PDB entry 7PEC | electron microscopy, 4.24 A resolution (low resolution: residue-level contacts below are approximate; hydrogen-bond / salt-bridge calls are withheld) | chains A and C of the 4 polymer chains in the assembly

# Chain A
Molecule: Serine/threonine-protein kinase mTOR
Organism: Homo sapiens
Notes: EC 2.7.11.1
UniProtKB: P42345 (MTOR_HUMAN); residue numbers follow UniProt; this construct covers 1-16, 31-36, 54-355, 381-2549
Chain sequence (2549 residues; numbered 1 to 2549; the number before each row is that of its first residue; X marks 56 residues of unknown identity (built as UNK)):
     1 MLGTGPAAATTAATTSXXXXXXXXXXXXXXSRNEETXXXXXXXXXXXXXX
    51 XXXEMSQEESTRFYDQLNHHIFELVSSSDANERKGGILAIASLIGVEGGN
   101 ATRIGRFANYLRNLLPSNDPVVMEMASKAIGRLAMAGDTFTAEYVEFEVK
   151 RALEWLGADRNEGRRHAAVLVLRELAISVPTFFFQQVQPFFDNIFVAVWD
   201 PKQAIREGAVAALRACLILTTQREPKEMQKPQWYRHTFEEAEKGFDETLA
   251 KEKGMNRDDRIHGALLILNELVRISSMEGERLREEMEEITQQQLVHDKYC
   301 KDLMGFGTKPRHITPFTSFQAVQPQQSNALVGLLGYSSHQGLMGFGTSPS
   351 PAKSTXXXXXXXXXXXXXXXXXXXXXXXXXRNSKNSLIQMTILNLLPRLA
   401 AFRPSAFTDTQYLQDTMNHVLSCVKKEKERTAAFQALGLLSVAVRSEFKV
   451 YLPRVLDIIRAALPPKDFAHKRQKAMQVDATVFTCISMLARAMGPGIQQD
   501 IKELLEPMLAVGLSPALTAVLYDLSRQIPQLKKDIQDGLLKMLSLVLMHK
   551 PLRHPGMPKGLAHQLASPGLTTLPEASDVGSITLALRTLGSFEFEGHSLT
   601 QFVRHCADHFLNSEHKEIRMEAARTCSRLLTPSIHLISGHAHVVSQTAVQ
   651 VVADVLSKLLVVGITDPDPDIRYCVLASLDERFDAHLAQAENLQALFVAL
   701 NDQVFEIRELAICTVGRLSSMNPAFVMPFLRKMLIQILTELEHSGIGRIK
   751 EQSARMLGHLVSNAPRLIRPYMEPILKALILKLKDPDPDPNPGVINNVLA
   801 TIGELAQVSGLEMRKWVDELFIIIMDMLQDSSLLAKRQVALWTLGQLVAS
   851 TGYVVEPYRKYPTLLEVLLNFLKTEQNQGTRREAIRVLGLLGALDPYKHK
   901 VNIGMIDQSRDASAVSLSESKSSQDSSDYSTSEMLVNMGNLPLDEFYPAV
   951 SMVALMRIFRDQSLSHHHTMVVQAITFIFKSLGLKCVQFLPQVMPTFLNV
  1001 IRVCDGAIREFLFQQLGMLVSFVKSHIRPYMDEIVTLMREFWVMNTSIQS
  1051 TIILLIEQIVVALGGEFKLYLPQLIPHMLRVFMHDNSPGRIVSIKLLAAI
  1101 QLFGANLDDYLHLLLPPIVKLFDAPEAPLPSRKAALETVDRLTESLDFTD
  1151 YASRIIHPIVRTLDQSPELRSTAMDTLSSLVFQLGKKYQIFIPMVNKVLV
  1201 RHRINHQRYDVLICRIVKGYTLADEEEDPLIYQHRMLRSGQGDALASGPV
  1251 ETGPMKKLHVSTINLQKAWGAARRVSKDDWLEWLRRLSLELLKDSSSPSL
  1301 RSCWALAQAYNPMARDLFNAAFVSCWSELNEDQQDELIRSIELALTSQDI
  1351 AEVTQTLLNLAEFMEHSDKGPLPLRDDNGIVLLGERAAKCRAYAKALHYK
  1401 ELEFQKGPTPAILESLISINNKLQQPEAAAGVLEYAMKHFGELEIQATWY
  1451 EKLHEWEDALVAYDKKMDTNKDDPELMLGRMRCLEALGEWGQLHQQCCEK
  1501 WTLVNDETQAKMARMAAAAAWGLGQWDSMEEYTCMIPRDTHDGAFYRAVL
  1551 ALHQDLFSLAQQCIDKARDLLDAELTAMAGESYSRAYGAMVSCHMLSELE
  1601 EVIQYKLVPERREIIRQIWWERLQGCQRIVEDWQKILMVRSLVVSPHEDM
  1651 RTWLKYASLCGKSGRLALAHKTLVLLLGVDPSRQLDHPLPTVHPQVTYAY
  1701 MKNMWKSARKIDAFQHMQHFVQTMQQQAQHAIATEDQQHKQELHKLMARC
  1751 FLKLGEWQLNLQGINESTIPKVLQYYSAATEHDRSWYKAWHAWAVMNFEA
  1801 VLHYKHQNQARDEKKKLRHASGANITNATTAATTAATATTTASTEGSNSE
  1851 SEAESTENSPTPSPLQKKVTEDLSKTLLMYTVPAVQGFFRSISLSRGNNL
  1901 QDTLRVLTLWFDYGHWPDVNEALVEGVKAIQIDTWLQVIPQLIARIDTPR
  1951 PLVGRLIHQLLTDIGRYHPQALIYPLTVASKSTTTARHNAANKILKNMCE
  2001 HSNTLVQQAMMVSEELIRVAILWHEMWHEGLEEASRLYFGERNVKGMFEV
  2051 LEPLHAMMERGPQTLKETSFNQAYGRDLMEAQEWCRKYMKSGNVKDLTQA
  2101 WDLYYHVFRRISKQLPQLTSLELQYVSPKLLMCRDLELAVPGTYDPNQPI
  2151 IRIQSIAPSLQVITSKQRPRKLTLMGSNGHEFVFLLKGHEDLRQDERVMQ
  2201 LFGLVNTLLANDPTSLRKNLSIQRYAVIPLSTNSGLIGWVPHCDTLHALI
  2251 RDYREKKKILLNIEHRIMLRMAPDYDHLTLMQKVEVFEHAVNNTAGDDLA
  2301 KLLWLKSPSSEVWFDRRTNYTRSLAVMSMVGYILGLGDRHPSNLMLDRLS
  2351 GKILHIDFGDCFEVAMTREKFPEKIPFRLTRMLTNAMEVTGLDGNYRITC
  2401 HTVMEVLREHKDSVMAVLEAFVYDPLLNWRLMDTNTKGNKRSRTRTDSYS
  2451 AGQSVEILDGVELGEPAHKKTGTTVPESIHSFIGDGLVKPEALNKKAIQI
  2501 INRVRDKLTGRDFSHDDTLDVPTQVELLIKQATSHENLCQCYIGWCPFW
Unresolved in the structure: 1-16, 31-36, 54-59, 75-81, 157-161, 224-232, 247-257, 290-303, 318-355, 381-385, 405-409, 467-477, 492-496, 550-577, 596-598, 634-643, 787-790, 904-932, 1223-1260, 1815-1866, 2437-2491
Ligand contacts: inositol hexakisphosphate (IHP): Arg1628, Lys1655, Ser1658, Lys1662, Tyr1698, Lys1702, Lys1706, Arg1749, Lys1753, Trp1786, Lys1788
Curated features (UniProtKB/Swiss-Prot):
  - modified residue: Met1 (N-acetylmethionine), Ser567 (Phosphoserine), Thr1162 (Phosphothreonine), Lys1218 (N6-acetyllysine), Ser1261 (Phosphoserine), Ser2159 (Phosphoserine), Thr2164 (Phosphothreonine), Thr2173 (Phosphothreonine), Thr2446 (Phosphothreonine), Ser2448 (Phosphoserine), Ser2478 (Phosphoserine), Ser2481 (Phosphoserine)
  - region: Val2162 to Arg2168 (G-loop), Lys2258 to Gly2296 (Interaction with MLST8), Gly2335 to Asn2343 (Catalytic loop), His2355 to Thr2380 (Activation loop)
  - binding site (1D-myo-inositol hexakisphosphate): Lys1662, Lys1702, Arg1749
  - binding site (ATP): Ser2165, Gln2167, Leu2185, Lys2187, Glu2190, Tyr2225, Gly2238, Trp2239, Val2240, Thr2245, Met2345, Ile2356
  - binding site (Mg(2+)): Asn2343, Asp2357
  - cross-link: Lys2066 (Glycyl lysine isopeptide (Lys-Gly) (interchain with G-Cter in ubiquitin))

# Chain C
Molecule: Target of rapamycin complex subunit LST8
Organism: Homo sapiens
UniProtKB: Q9BVC4 (LST8_HUMAN); numbering as in UniProt (aligned over 1-326)
Chain sequence (326 residues; row label = number of the first residue in the row):
     1 MNTSPGTVGSDPVILATAGYDHTVRFWQAHSGICTRTVQHQDSQVNALEV
    51 TPDRSMIAAAGYQHIRMYDLNSNNPNPIISYDGVNKNIASVGFHEDGRWM
   101 YTGGEDCTARIWDLRSRNLQCQRIFQVNAPINCVCLHPNQAELIVGDQSG
   151 AIHIWDLKTDHNEQLIPEPEVSITSAHIDPDASYMAAVNSTGNCYVWNLT
   201 GGIGDEVTQLIPKTKIPAHTRYALQCRFSPDSTLLATCSADQTCKIWRTS
   251 NFSLMTELSIKSGNPGESSRGWMWGCAFSGDSQYIVTASSDNLARLWCVE
   301 TGEIKREYGGHQKAVVCLAFNDSVLG
Unresolved in the structure: 1-7, 325-326

# How chain A and chain C interact
Contacting residue pairs - 31 pairs, chain A then chain C:
  Arg2270(A) with Lys313(C)
  Met2271(A) with Lys313(C)
  Ala2272(A) with Tyr20(C)
  Asp2274(A) with Tyr20(C); His22(C); Gln44(C)
  His2277(A) with Gln44(C); Tyr62(C); Asn87(C)
  Leu2278(A) with Tyr20(C); Gln44(C)
  Thr2279(A) with Glu105(C)
  Leu2280(A) with Glu105(C); Gln148(C)
  Met2281(A) with Leu224(C); Trp272(C)
  Gln2282(A) with Tyr20(C); Trp274(C); Val316(C)
  Val2284(A) with Trp272(C)
  Glu2285(A) with Trp272(C); Trp274(C); Ser290(C)
  Glu2288(A) with Arg221(C); Tyr222(C); Trp272(C)
  His2289(A) with Ser269(C)
  Asn2292(A) with Ser268(C); Ser269(C)
  Glu2536(A) with Ser190(C); Tyr222(C)
Other interface residues (no listed pair), chain A (17 interface residues in all): His2535
Other interface residues (no listed pair), chain C (21 interface residues in all): Asn46, Thr174, Gly271

# Summary
The interface between chain A and chain C involves 17 residues on one side and 21 on the other. Bound to chain
A: inositol hexakisphosphate. From UniProt: 3 residues binding 1D-myo-inositol hexakisphosphate, 12
ATP-binding residues and Mg2+-binding residues Asn2343(A) and Asp2357(A) on chain A.
Here chain A is Serine/threonine-protein kinase mTOR and chain C is Target of rapamycin complex subunit LST8,
both from Homo sapiens. Entry 7PEC (cryo-EM structure of DEPTOR bound to human mTOR complex 1, DEPt-bound
subset local refinement) was determined by electron microscopy (same publication as 7PE7, 7PE8, 7PE9, 7PEA and
7PEB).
